Entry 6F2D (electron microscopy, 4.20 A resolution (low resolution: residue-level contacts below are approximate; hydrogen-bond / salt-bridge calls are withheld)); this record covers chains F and G of the 10 polymer chains in the assembly.

== Chain F ==
Name: Flagellar biosynthetic protein FliR
Organism: Salmonella enterica subsp. enterica serovar Typhimurium
UniProt: P54702 (FLIR_SALTY); residues 1-264 here = UniProt positions 1-264
Sequence (303 residues; each row starts with the number of its first residue):
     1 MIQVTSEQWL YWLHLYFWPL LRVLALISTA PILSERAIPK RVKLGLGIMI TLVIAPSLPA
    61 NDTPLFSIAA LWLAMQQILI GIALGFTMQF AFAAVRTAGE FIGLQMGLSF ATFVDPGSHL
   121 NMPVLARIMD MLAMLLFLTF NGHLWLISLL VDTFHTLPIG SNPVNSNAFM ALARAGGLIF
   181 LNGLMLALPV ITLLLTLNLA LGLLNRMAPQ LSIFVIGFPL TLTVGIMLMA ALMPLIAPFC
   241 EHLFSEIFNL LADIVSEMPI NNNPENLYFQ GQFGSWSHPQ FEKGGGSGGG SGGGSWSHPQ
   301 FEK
Not modelled in the structure: 1-4, 263-303
Differences from the reference sequence: expression tag (265-303)

== Chain G ==
Name: Flagellar biosynthetic protein FliQ
Organism: Salmonella enterica subsp. enterica serovar Typhimurium
UniProt: P0A1L6 (FLIQ_SALTI); residue numbers follow UniProt; this construct covers 1-89
Sequence (89 residues; each row starts with the number of its first residue):
     1 MTPESVMMMG TEAMKVALAL AAPLLLVALI TGLIISILQA ATQINEMTLS FIPKIVAVFI
    61 AIIVAGPWML NLLLDYVRTL FSNLPYIIG
What the authors report for this chain:
  - self-association interface (contacts with another copy of this molecule); pairs are residue here / residue on that copy: Glu46-Lys54 (salt bridge)

== Interface between chain F and chain G ==
Residue-residue contacts - 19 pairs, chain F then chain G:
  Leu132(F) with Val6(G)
  Thr139(F) with Met1(G)
  Gln210(F) with Gln39(G); Ala40(G); Gln43(G); Asn45(G)
  Phe214(F) with Lys54(G)
  Val215(F) with Gly32(G); Ser36(G); Ser50(G); Lys54(G)
  Ile216(F) with Leu29(G)
  Pro219(F) with Leu29(G)
  Leu220(F) with Leu29(G)
  Thr223(F) with Leu25(G)
  Met227(F) with Leu18(G)
  Met233(F) with Met7(G)
  Pro234(F) with Met7(G)
  Ala237(F) with Pro3(G)
Other interface residues (no listed pair), chain F (17 interface residues in all): Leu136, Ile226, Met229, Ala230
Other interface residues (no listed pair), chain G (17 interface residues in all): Met14, Leu33

== In short ==
Chain F and chain G each contribute 17 residues to their interface. From the paper: a self-association
interface involving Glu46(G).
Here chain F is Flagellar biosynthetic protein FliR and chain G is Flagellar biosynthetic protein FliQ, both
from Salmonella enterica subsp. enterica serovar Typhimurium. Entry 6F2D (A FliPQR complex forms the core of
the Salmonella type III secretion system export apparatus) was determined by electron microscopy.
